PDB entry 4K1E | X-ray diffraction, 1.30 A resolution | chains A and B

# Chain A
Protein: Kallikrein-4
Organism: Homo sapiens
Notes: EC 3.4.21.-; fragment: Related Peptidase 4
UniProt: Q9Y5K2 (KLK4_HUMAN); the construct lacks a stretch of the UniProt sequence and is renumbered around it, so the offset changes along the chain: 16-38 = UniProt 31-53; 40-67 = UniProt 54-81; 69-74 = UniProt 82-87; 75-125 = UniProt 89-139; 6 more segments
Amino-acid sequence (223 residues; numbered 16 to 244 plus 4 insertion-coded residues; 10 numbers in that range are skipped by the numbering (no residue carries them; nothing is unmodelled there); the number before each row is that of its first residue; a row labelled like 186A-186B holds insertion residues (186A, then the next letters in order)):
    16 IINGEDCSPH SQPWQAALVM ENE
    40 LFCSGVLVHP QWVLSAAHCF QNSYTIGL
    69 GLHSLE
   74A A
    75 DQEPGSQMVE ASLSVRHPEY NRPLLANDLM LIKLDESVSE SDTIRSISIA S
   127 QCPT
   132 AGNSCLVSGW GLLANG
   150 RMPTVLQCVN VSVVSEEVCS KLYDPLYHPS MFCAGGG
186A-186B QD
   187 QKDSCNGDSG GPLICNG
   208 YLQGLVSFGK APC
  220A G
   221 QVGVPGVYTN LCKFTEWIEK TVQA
Cystine bridges: Cys-22/Cys-157, Cys-42/Cys-58, Cys-128/Cys-232, Cys-136/Cys-201, Cys-168/Cys-182, Cys-191/Cys-220
Bound ions: lithium ion near Val-34 (its only coordinating residue here)
Curated features (UniProtKB/Swiss-Prot):
  - active site (Charge relay system): His-57, Asp-102, Ser-195
  - binding site (Zn(2+)): His-25, Glu-77
  - glycosylation: Asn-159 (N-linked (GlcNAc...) asparagine)
From the paper describing this entry:
  - catalytic residues: His-57 (citing earlier work)
  - allosteric site: His-25, Glu-77 (citing earlier work)

# Chain B
Protein: Trypsin inhibitor 1
UniProt: Q4GWU5 (SFTI1_HELAN); residues 1-14 here correspond to UniProt positions 40-53 (UniProt number = residue number + 39)
Amino-acid sequence (14 residues; row label = number of the first residue in the row):
     1 GFCQRSIPPI CFPD
Differences from the reference sequence: engineered mutation Phe-2 (Arg41 in Q4GWU5), Gln-4 (Thr43 in Q4GWU5), Arg-5 (Lys44 in Q4GWU5)
Cystine bridges: Cys-3/Cys-11
Covalent attachments: covalent link Gly-1/Asp-14
Curated features (UniProtKB/Swiss-Prot):
  - cross-link: Gly-1 to Asp-14 (Cyclopeptide (Gly-Asp))
From the paper describing this entry:
  - conformationally variable residues (order/disorder transition, side-chain flip): Ile-7, Phe-12, Pro-13, Asp-14

# Chain A / chain B interface
Pairs across the interface (46):
  Leu-40(A) / Ile-7(B)
  Phe-41(A) / Ser-6(B)
  Phe-41(A) / Ile-7(B)  hydrogen bond (backbone-backbone)
  Cys-42(A) / Ser-6(B)
  His-57(A) / Gln-4(B)
  His-57(A) / Arg-5(B)
  His-57(A) / Ser-6(B)
  His-57(A) / Ile-10(B)
  Tyr-94(A) / Gln-4(B)  hydrogen bond
  Leu-99(A) / Phe-2(B)  hydrophobic
  Leu-99(A) / Gln-4(B)
  Leu-99(A) / Phe-12(B)  hydrophobic
  Met-151(A) / Ile-7(B)  hydrophobic
  Tyr-172(A) / Phe-2(B)  hydrophobic
  Asp-173(A) / Phe-2(B)
  Leu-175(A) / Phe-2(B)  hydrophobic
  Leu-175(A) / Asp-14(B)
  Asp-189(A) / Arg-5(B)  salt bridge
  Ser-190(A) / Arg-5(B)  hydrogen bond
  Cys-191(A) / Arg-5(B)
  Asn-192(A) / Arg-5(B)
  Asn-192(A) / Ser-6(B)
  Asn-192(A) / Ile-7(B)
  Asn-192(A) / Pro-9(B)
  Gly-193(A) / Arg-5(B)  hydrogen bond (backbone-backbone)
  Gly-193(A) / Ser-6(B)  hydrogen bond (backbone-backbone)
  Gly-193(A) / Ile-7(B)
  Asp-194(A) / Arg-5(B)  hydrogen bond (backbone-backbone)
  Ser-195(A) / Arg-5(B)  hydrogen bond (backbone-backbone)
  Ser-195(A) / Ser-6(B)  hydrogen bond (side chain-backbone)
  Ser-214(A) / Gln-4(B)
  Ser-214(A) / Arg-5(B)  hydrogen bond (backbone-backbone)
  Phe-215(A) / Cys-3(B)
  Phe-215(A) / Gln-4(B)
  Phe-215(A) / Arg-5(B)
  Gly-216(A) / Gly-1(B)
  Gly-216(A) / Phe-2(B)
  Gly-216(A) / Cys-3(B)  hydrogen bond (backbone-backbone)
  Gly-216(A) / Arg-5(B)
  Lys-217(A) / Gly-1(B)
  Lys-217(A) / Phe-2(B)
  Lys-217(A) / Arg-5(B)  hydrogen bond (backbone-side chain)
  Ala-218(A) / Gly-1(B)  hydrogen bond (backbone-backbone)
  Ala-218(A) / Cys-3(B)  hydrophobic
  Cys-220(A) / Arg-5(B)
  Gly-226(A) / Arg-5(B)
Also at the interface, not in a pair above, chain A (29 interface residues in all): Asn-95, Leu-98, Asp-102, Leu-143, Val-213
From the paper, about this interface:
  - specific contacts: Tyr-94(A)/Gln-4(B), Met-151(A)/Ile-7(B)

# Overview
29 residues of chain A face 11 of chain B across their interface, with 12 hydrogen bonds and 1 salt bridge.
Polar contacts include Asp-189(A)/Arg-5(B), Tyr-94(A)/Gln-4(B) and Ser-190(A)/Arg-5(B). The paper describes
contacts between Tyr-94(A) and Gln-4(B) and Met-151(A) and Ile-7(B). From the paper: the catalytic residue
His-57(A); an allosteric site at His-25(A) and Glu-77(A).
Chain A is Kallikrein-4 (Homo sapiens) and chain B is Trypsin inhibitor 1; the structure, Atomic resolution
crystal structures of Kallikrein-Related Peptidase 4 complexed with a modified SFTI inhibitor FCQR, was
determined by X-ray diffraction, deposited together with 4KGA and 4K8Y.
